4PJA - chains A and F of the 4 polymer chains in the assembly; structure by X-ray diffraction, 2.68 A resolution.

== Chain A ==
Molecule: Major histocompatibility complex class I-related gene protein
From: Homo sapiens
UniProt: Q95460 (HMR1_HUMAN); residues 1-270 here correspond to UniProt positions 23-292 (UniProt number = residue number + 22)
Amino-acid sequence (271 residues; numbered 0 to 270; the number before each row is that of its first residue; numbering starts at 0):
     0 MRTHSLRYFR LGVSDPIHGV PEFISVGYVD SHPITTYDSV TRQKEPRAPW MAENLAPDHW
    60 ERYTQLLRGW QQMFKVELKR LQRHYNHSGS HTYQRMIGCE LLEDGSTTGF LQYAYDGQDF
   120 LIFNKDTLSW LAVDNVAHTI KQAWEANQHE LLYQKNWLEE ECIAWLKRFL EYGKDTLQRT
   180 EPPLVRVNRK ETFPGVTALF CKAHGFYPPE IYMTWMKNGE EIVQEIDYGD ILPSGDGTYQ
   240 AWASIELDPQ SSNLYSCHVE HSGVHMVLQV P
Disordered / not traced: 247-252, 270
Differences from the reference sequence: initiating methionine (0); engineered mutation Ser261 (Cys283 in Q95460)
Disulfides: Cys98-Cys161, Cys200-Cys256
Covalent attachments: compound 2LJ linked to Lys43
Residues lining bound ligands: 2LJ (1-deoxy-1-({2,6-dioxo-5-[(E)-propylideneamino]-1,2,3,6-tetrahydropyrimidin-4-yl}amino)-D-ribitol): Tyr7, Arg9, Ser24, Thr34, His58, Tyr62, Leu66, Trp69, Arg94, Ile96, Tyr152, Gln153, Trp156
Swiss-Prot annotation at these positions:
  - binding site (5-(2-oxoethylideneamino)-6-(D-ribitylamino)uracil): Arg9, Ser24, Lys43, Arg94, Tyr152, Gln153
  - binding site (5-(2-oxopropylideneamino)-6-(D-ribitylamino)uracil): Arg9, Ser24, Lys43, Arg94, Tyr152, Gln153
  - binding site (7-hydroxy-6-methyl-8-(1-D-ribityl)lumazine): Arg9, Ser24, Lys43, Arg94, Tyr152, Gln153
  - binding site (8-(9H-purin-6-yl)-2-oxa-8-azabicyclo[3.3.1]nona-3,6-diene-4,6-dicarbaldehyde): Arg9, Lys43, His58, Arg94
  - binding site (2-amino-4-oxopteridine-6-carbaldehyde): Lys43
  - binding site (pyridoxal): Lys43
  - glycosylation: Asn85 (N-linked (GlcNAc...) asparagine)
From the paper describing this entry:
  - mutagenesis - K43A (Tm50 46 degC): decreased stability in response to 2LJ

== Chain F ==
Molecule: TCR-beta
From: Homo sapiens
Amino-acid sequence (245 residues; numbered -1 to 243; the number before each row is that of its first residue; numbers below 1 keep their minus sign (His-1 is residue -1)):
    -1 HMNAGVTQTP KFQVLKTGQS MTLQCAQDMN HNSMYWYRQD PGMGLRLIYY SASEGTTDKG
    59 EVPNGYNVSR LNKREFSLRL ESAAPSQTSV YFCASTLGQE GQPQHFGEGS RLTVLEDLKN
   119 VFPPEVAVFE PSEAEISHTQ KATLVCLATG FYPDHVELSW WVNGKEVHSG VCTDPQPLKE
   179 QPALNDSRYA LSSRLRVSAT FWQNPRNHFR CQVQFYGLSE NDEWTQDRAK PVTQIVSAEA
   239 WGRAD
Disordered / not traced: -1 to 2, 238-243
Disulfides: Cys23-Cys91, Cys144-Cys209

== Chain A / chain F interface ==
Contacting residue pairs (18; chain A residue first):
  Arg41(A) with Gly53(F)
  Arg61(A) with Tyr48(F), hydrogen bond
  Gln64(A) with Tyr48(F); Ala50(F); Thr54(F), hydrogen bond; Thr55(F); Asp56(F); Gln97(F)
  Leu65(A) with Gln97(F), hydrogen bond (backbone-side chain)
  Arg67(A) with Thr54(F), hydrogen bond
  Gly68(A) with Ser51(F); Gln97(F)
  Trp69(A) with Gln97(F); Glu98(F), hydrogen bond
  Gln71(A) with Ser51(F)
  Met72(A) with Asn30(F)
  Glu149(A) with Gln100(F), hydrogen bond
  Tyr152(A) with Glu98(F)
Other interface residues (no listed pair), chain A (14 interface residues in all): Arg9, Glu60, Gln153
Other interface residues (no listed pair), chain F (13 interface residues in all): Leu95, Gly96

== In short ==
Chain A and chain F form an interface of 14 and 13 residues respectively; the contacts include 6 hydrogen
bonds. Among the polar pairs are Arg61(A)-Tyr48(F), Gln64(A)-Thr54(F) and Leu65(A)-Gln97(F). Covalently linked
compound 2LJ: at Lys43(A). From the paper: K43A of chain A reduces stability in response to 2LJ.
Chain A is Major histocompatibility complex class I-related gene protein and chain F is TCR-beta, both from
Homo sapiens; the structure, Structure of human MR1-5-OP-RU in complex with human MAIT B-B10 TCR, was
determined by X-ray diffraction, deposited together with 4PJ5, 4PJ7, 4PJ8, 4PJ9, 4PJB, 4PJC and 7 further
entries.
